Entry 8FR6 (electron microscopy, 2.50 A resolution); this record covers chains H and L of the 12 polymer chains in the assembly.

[Chain H]
Name: vFP53.02 Fab heavy chain
Organism: Mus musculus
Notes: antibody fragment or engineered binder
Amino-acid sequence (230 residues; numbered 1 to 225 plus 5 insertion-coded residues; the number before each row is that of its first residue; a row labelled like 82A-82C holds insertion residues (82A, then the next letters in order)):
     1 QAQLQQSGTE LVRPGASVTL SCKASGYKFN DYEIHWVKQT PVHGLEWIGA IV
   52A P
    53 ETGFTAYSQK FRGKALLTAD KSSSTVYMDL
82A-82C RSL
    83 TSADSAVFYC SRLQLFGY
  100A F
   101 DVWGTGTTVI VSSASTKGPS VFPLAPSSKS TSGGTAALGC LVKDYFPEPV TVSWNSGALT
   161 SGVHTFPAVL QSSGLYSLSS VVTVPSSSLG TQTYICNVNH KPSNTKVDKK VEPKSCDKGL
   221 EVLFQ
Not modelled in the structure: 114-225
Cystine bridges: Cys-22/Cys-92

[Chain L]
Name: vFP53.02 Fab light chain
Organism: Mus musculus
Notes: antibody fragment or engineered binder
Amino-acid sequence (219 residues; each row starts with the number of its first residue; a row labelled like 27A-27E holds insertion residues (27A, then the next letters in order)):
     1 DVLMTQNPLS LPVSLGDQAS ISCRSSQ
27A-27E SVVYS
    28 DGNAYLEWYL QKPGQSPKLL IYKASNRFSG VPDRFSASGS GTDFTLRISR VETEDLGLYY
    88 CFQGTHIPYT FGGGTKLEMK RTVAAPSVFI FPPSDEQLKS GTASVVCLLN NFYPREAKVQ
   148 WKVDNALQSG NSQESVTEQD SKDSTYSLSS TLTLSKADYE KHKVYACEVT HQGLSSPVTK
   208 SFNRGEC
Not modelled in the structure: 109-214
Cystine bridges: Cys-23/Cys-88

[Interface between chain H and chain L]
Contacting residue pairs (25; chain H residue first):
  Val-37(H) / Phe-98(L)  hydrophobic
  Gln-39(H) / Gln-38(L)  hydrogen bond
  Leu-45(H) / Tyr-87(L)  hydrophobic
  Leu-45(H) / Phe-98(L)
  Trp-47(H) / Ile-94(L)  hydrophobic
  Trp-47(H) / Pro-95(L)  hydrophobic
  Trp-47(H) / Tyr-96(L)
  Ser-60(H) / Pro-95(L)
  Gln-61(H) / Pro-95(L)
  Tyr-91(H) / Gln-38(L)
  Tyr-91(H) / Gln-42(L)
  Tyr-91(H) / Ser-43(L)
  Tyr-91(H) / Pro-44(L)
  Phe-98(H) / Tyr-32(L)
  Tyr-100(H) / Leu-46(L)  hydrophobic
  Tyr-100(H) / Tyr-49(L)  hydrophobic
  Phe-100A(H) / Tyr-36(L)  hydrogen bond (backbone-side chain)
  Phe-100A(H) / Leu-46(L)
  Phe-100A(H) / Phe-89(L)  hydrophobic
  Asp-101(H) / Leu-46(L)
  Asp-101(H) / Phe-55(L)
  Trp-103(H) / Tyr-36(L)  hydrophobic
  Trp-103(H) / Pro-44(L)
  Gly-104(H) / Ser-43(L)  hydrogen bond (backbone-side chain)
  Thr-105(H) / Ser-43(L)
Interface residues without a listed pair, chain H (19 interface residues in all): His-35, Gly-44, Glu-46, Gly-99, Gly-106
Interface residues without a listed pair, chain L (16 interface residues in all): Asp-1

[Overview]
The interface between chain H and chain L involves 19 residues on one side and 16 on the other, with 3
hydrogen bonds. Polar contacts include Gln-39(H)/Gln-38(L), Phe-100A(H)/Tyr-36(L) and Gly-104(H)/Ser-43(L).
Chain H is vFP53.02 Fab heavy chain and chain L is vFP53.02 Fab light chain, both from Mus musculus; the
structure, Antibody vFP53.02 in complex with HIV-1 envelope trimer BG505 DS-SOSIP, was determined by electron
microscopy, deposited together with 8G85, 8G9X, 8G9Y and 8GAS.
